7RS6 - chains A and K of the 27 polymer chains in the assembly; structure by electron microscopy, 4.10 A resolution (low resolution: residue-level contacts below are approximate; hydrogen-bond / salt-bridge calls are withheld).

# Chain A
Name: Tubulin alpha-1B chain
From: Sus scrofa
UniProt: Q2XVP4 (TBA1B_PIG); numbering as in UniProt (aligned over 1-451)
Sequence (451 residues; row label = number of the first residue in the row):
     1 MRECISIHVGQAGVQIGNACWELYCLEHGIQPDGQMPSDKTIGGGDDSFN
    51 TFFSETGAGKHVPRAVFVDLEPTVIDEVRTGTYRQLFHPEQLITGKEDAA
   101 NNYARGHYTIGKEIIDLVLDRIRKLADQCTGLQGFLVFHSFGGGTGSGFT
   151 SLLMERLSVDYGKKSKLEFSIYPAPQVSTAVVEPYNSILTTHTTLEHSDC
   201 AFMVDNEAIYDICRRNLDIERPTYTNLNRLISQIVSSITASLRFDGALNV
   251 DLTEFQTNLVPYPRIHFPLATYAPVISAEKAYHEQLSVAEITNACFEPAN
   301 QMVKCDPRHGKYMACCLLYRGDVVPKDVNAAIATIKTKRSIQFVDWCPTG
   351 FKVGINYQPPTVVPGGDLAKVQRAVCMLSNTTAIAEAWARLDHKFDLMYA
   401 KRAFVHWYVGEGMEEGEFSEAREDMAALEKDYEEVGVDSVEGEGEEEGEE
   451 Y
Not modelled in the structure: 38-46, 438-451
Curated features (UniProtKB/Swiss-Prot):
  - motif: Met1 to Cys4 (MREC motif)
  - active site: Glu254
  - binding site (GTP): Gly10, Gln11, Ala12, Gln15, Glu71, Ala99, Ser140, Gly143, Gly144, Thr145, Gly146, Thr179, Glu183, Asn206, Tyr224, Asn228, Leu252
  - binding site (Mg(2+)): Glu71
  - site: Tyr451 (Involved in polymerization)
  - modified residue: Lys40 (N6,N6,N6-trimethyllysine), Ser48 (Phosphoserine), Ser232 (Phosphoserine), Tyr282 (3'-nitrotyrosine), Arg339 (Omega-N-methylarginine), Ser439 (Phosphoserine), Glu443 (5-glutamyl polyglutamate), Glu445 (5-glutamyl polyglutamate), Tyr451 (3'-nitrotyrosine)
  - cross-link (Glycyl lysine isopeptide (Lys-Gly)): Lys326 (interchain with G-Cter in ubiquitin), Lys370 (interchain with G-Cter in ubiquitin)
Ligand contacts: GTP (guanosine-5'-triphosphate): Val9, Gly10, Gln11, Ala12, Gln15, Glu71, Ala99, Asn101, Ser140, Gly143, Gly144, Thr145, Gly146, Ile171, Thr179, Glu183, Asn206, Tyr224, Leu227, Asn228, Ile231

# Chain K
Name: kinesin-8/ Kip3
From: Saccharomyces cerevisiae
Sequence (355 residues; row label = number of the first residue in the row; note: 83 numbers in that range are skipped by the numbering (no residue carries them; nothing is unmodelled there)):
     1 MNVPETRQSSIVVAIRVRPFTSMEKTRLV
    86 IRKIVDCVDDRMLIFDPA
   131 DRNSNATNKFSSQRRRHGGEIKFVFDKLFDETSSQARVYKETTSPLLDSV
   181 LDGFNSTVFAYGATGCGKTYTVSGTPSQPGIIFLAMEELFNKITDLKDEK
   231 DFEISLSYLEIYNERIRDLLKPETPSKRLVIREDTQNHIKVANLSYHHPN
   281 TVEDVMDLVVQGNINRTTSPTEANEVSSRSHAVLQIHIMQTNKLVDLTSQ
   331 HTFATLSIIDLAGSERAAATRNRGIRLHEGANINRSLLALGNCINALCLN
   381 DGSRSCHIPYRDSKLTRLLKFSLGGNCKTVMIVCISPSSSHYDETLNTLK
   431 YANRAKEI
Not modelled in the structure: 1-8, 131-146, 438
Bound ions: Mg2+: Thr199, Ser308 (together with AMP-PNP)
Ligand contacts: AMP-PNP (ANP; phosphoaminophosphonic acid-adenylate ester): Arg16, Arg18, Pro19, Thr194, Gly195, Cys196, Gly197, Lys198, Thr199, Tyr200, Asn304, Ser307, Ser308, Leu341, Ala342, Gly343
What the authors report for this chain:
  - catalytic residues: Glu345 (citing earlier work)
  - mutagenesis - R356A: unchanged catalytic activity on soluble tubulin
  - mutagenesis - K257A/R262A (10-fold), R351A/R353A (1.8-fold): decreased binding to free tubulin
  - mutagenesis - R351A/R353A: abolished localization to MT plus-end
  - mutagenesis - R351A/R353A: decreased binding to soluble tubulin
  - mutagenesis - R351A/R353A: unchanged catalytic activity (tubulin-stimulated ATPase activity)
  - mutagenesis - K257A/R262A: unchanged catalytic activity on free tubulin
  - mutagenesis - R356A (2-fold): increased catalytic activity on MT-stimulated
  - mutagenesis - R356A: unchanged binding to curved tubulin

# Chain A / chain K interface
Contacting residue pairs (33):
  Tyr108(A) with Arg346(K); Ala347(K); Ala348(K)
  Thr109(A) with Leu357(K)
  Lys112(A) with Arg351(K); Asn352(K)
  Glu113(A) with Arg351(K)
  Asp116(A) with Arg351(K)
  Arg402(A) with Asn372(K); Arg434(K)
  Val405(A) with Leu368(K)
  His406(A) with Leu368(K)
  Val409(A) with Asn364(K); Arg365(K); Leu368(K)
  Gly410(A) with Ala361(K); Arg365(K)
  Glu411(A) with Ala347(K)
  Gly412(A) with Glu345(K); Arg346(K); Ala347(K); Asn364(K)
  Met413(A) with Ala347(K)
  Glu414(A) with Asn427(K)
  Glu415(A) with Tyr431(K); Arg434(K)
  Gly416(A) with Asn427(K)
  Ser419(A) with Arg434(K)
  Glu420(A) with His147(K); Leu426(K); Lys430(K)
  Glu423(A) with Lys430(K)
  Asp424(A) with His147(K)
Other interface residues (no listed pair), chain A (21 interface residues in all): His107
Other interface residues (no listed pair), chain K (19 interface residues in all): Glu424
From the paper, about this interface:
  - specific contacts: Asp116(A)-Arg351(K)

# Overview
21 residues of chain A face 19 of chain K across their interface. The authors report a contact between
Asp116(A) and Arg351(K). Ligands of chain A: GTP. Ligands of chain K: AMP-PNP. From the paper: the catalytic
residue Glu345(K); K257A/R262A and R351A/R353A of chain K reduce binding to free tubulin.
Here chain A is Tubulin alpha-1B chain (Sus scrofa) and chain K is kinesin-8/ Kip3 (Saccharomyces cerevisiae).
Entry 7RS6 (Cryo-EM structure of Kip3 (AMPPNP) bound to GMPCPP-Stabilized Microtubules) was determined by
electron microscopy together with 7RS5 from the same study.
